Entry 8OM7 (electron microscopy, 3.74 A resolution); this record covers chains B and F of the 6 polymer chains in the assembly.

# Chain B (and F)
Molecule: Lon protease homolog, mitochondrial
Source organism: Homo sapiens
Notes: EC 3.4.21.53; chain F of this document is another copy of the same molecule, construct and numbering; everything in this record applies to it too
Reference sequence: P36776 (LONM_HUMAN); residues 115-959 here = UniProt positions 115-959
Amino-acid sequence (869 residues; numbered 91 to 959; the number before each row is that of its first residue):
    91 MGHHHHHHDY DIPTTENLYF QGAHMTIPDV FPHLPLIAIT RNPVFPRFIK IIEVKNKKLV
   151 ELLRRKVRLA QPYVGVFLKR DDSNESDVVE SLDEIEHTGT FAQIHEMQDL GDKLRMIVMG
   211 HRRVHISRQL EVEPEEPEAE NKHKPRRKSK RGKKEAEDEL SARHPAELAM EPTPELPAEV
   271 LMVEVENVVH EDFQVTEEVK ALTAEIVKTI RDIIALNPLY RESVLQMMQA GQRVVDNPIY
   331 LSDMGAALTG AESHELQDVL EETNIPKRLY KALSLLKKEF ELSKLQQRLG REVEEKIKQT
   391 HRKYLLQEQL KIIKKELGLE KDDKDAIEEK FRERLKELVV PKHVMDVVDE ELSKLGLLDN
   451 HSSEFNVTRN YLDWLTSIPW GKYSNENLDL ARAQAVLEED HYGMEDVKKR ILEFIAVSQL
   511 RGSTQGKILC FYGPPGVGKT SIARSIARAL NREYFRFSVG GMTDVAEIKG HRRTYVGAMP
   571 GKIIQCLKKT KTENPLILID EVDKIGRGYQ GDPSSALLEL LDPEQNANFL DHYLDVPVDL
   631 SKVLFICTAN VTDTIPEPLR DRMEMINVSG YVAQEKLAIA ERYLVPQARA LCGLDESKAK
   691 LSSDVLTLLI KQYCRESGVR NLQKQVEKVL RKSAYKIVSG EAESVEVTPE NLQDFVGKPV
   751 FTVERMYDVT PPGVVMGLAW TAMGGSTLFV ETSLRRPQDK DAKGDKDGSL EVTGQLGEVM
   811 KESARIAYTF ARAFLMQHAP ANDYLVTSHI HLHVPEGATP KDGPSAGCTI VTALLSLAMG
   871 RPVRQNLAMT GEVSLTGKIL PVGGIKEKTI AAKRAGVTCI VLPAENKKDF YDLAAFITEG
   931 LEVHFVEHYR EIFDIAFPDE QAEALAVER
Not modelled in the structure: 91-122, 222-271, 949-959
Construct notes: initiating methionine (91); expression tag (92-114); engineered mutation Glu186 (Tyr in P36776)
Small-molecule neighbours: ADP (adenosine-5'-diphosphate): Asp490, His491, Tyr492, Met494, Pro525, Gly526, Val527, Gly528, Lys529, Thr530, Ser531, Tyr661, Ile669, Tyr673, Arg710, Gln713
UniProt features mapped onto this chain:
  - active site: Ser855, Lys898
  - binding site (ATP): Gly523 to Thr530
  - natural variant: Glu476 (E476A: In CODASS), Ser631 (S631Y: In CODASS), Ala670 (A670V: In CODASS), Arg672 (R672C: In CODASS), Pro676 (P676S: In CODASS), Arg679 (R679H: In CODASS), Arg721 (R721G: In CODASS), Ala724 (A724V: In CODASS), Pro749 (P749S: In CODASS), Gly767 (G767E: In CODASS), Ile927 (deletion: In CODASS)
  - mutagenesis: Lys529 (K529R: Abolishes ATPase activity, and presumably ATP-driven protein unfolding, but does not block access to the proteolytic active site or prevent a substrate from binding to it), Trp770 (W770A: Has low basal, but normal stimulated ATPase activity, and retains peptidase activity; W770P: Has normal basal, but low stimulated ATPase activity, and abolishes peptidase activity), Ser855 (S855A: Lacks both ATPase and protease activity, but retains DNA binding activity), Thr880 (T880V: Enhances the basal, but not the stimulated ATPase activity), Gly893 (G893A: Has low basal, but normal stimulated ATPase activity, and retains peptidase activity; G893P: Has normal basal, but low stimulated ATPase activity, and abolishes peptidase activity), Gly894 (G894A/S: Enhances the basal, but not the stimulated ATPase activity, and retains peptidase activity; G894P: Enhances the basal, but not the stimulated ATPase activity, and abolishes peptidase activity)
From the paper describing this entry:
  - mutagenesis - Y186E: decreased catalytic activity on beta-casein
  - mutagenesis - Y186E: abolished catalytic activity on TFAM
  - mutagenesis - Y186E: decreased catalytic activity on ATPase
  - mutagenesis - Y186E (at least 2 degC): decreased stability
  - post-translational modification sites: Ser173, Ser181, Tyr394 (citing earlier work)
  - mutagenesis - Y186E: decreased catalytic activity on glutaryl-Ala-Ala-Phe-MNA
  - catalytic residues: Ser855, Lys898 (citing earlier work)

# Chain B / chain F interface
Contacting residue pairs - 8 pairs, chain B then chain F:
  Glu143(B) - Gln322(F)
  Glu342(B) - Glu287(F)
  Glu342(B) - Glu288(F)
  Val383(B) - Tyr360(F)  hydrophobic
  Ile387(B) - Tyr360(F)
  Tyr394(B) - Lys368(F)  hydrogen bond
  Gln399(B) - Leu375(F)
  Ile402(B) - Leu372(F)  hydrophobic
Also at the interface, not in a pair above, chain B (10 interface residues in all): Thr130, Arg131, Glu398
Also at the interface, not in a pair above, chain F (9 interface residues in all): Gly321, Ser364

# In short
Chain B and chain F form an interface of 10 and 9 residues respectively; the contacts include 1 hydrogen bond.
Its one hydrogen-bonded contact is Tyr394(B)-Lys368(F). Ligands of chain B: ADP. The paper reports catalytic
residues Ser855(B) and Lys898(B); Y186E of chain B reduces catalytic activity on beta-casein.
Both chains are Lon protease homolog, mitochondrial (Homo sapiens). Entry 8OM7 (Human Mitochondrial Lon Y186E
Mutant ADP Bound) was determined by electron microscopy, deposited together with 8OVF, 8OVG, 8OKA and 8OJL.
